PDB entry 1HGB | X-ray diffraction, 2.10 A resolution | chains A and C of the 4 polymer chains in the assembly

[Chain A (and C)]
Name: Hemoglobin (aquo met) (alpha chain)
From: Homo sapiens
Notes: chain C of this document is another copy of the same molecule, construct and numbering; everything in this record applies to it too
UniProt: P69905 (HBA_HUMAN); residue numbers follow UniProt; this construct covers 1-141
Chain sequence (141 residues; row label = number of the first residue in the row):
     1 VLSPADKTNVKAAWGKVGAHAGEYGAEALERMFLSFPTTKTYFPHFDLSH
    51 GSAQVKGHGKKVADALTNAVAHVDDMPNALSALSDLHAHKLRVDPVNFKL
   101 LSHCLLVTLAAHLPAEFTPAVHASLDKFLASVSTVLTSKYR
Ion coordination: heme Fe near His-87 (its only coordinating residue here)
Small-molecule neighbours: heme (HEM): Met-32, Thr-39, Tyr-42, Phe-43, His-45, Phe-46, His-58, Lys-61, Val-62, Ala-65, Leu-66, Leu-83, Leu-86, His-87, Leu-91, Val-93, Asn-97, Phe-98, Leu-101, Val-132, Leu-136
UniProt features mapped onto this chain:
  - site: Lys-61 (Not glycated)
  - natural variant: Asp-6 (A6D: In J-Toronto; this construct carries the variant), Ala-13 (A13D: In J-Paris 1/J-Aljezur), Glu-27 (A27E: In Shenyang; this construct carries the variant), Lys-61 (K61N: In Zambia; deletion: In Clinic), Asp-64 (A64D: In Pontoise; this construct carries the variant), Asp-75 (D75A: In Lille; D75G: In Chapel Hill; D75N: In G-Pest), Ala-111 (A111D: In Petah Tikva)

[How chain A and chain C interact]
Residue-residue contacts (4; chain A residue first):
  Asp-126(A) / Arg-141(C)  salt bridge
  Lys-127(A) / Arg-141(C)  hydrogen bond (side chain-backbone)
  Arg-141(A) / Asp-126(C)  salt bridge
  Arg-141(A) / Lys-127(C)  hydrogen bond (backbone-side chain)
Also at the interface, not in a pair above, chain A (5 interface residues in all): Ala-123, Ala-130
Also at the interface, not in a pair above, chain C (6 interface residues in all): Val-1, Ala-123, Ala-130

[Summary]
5 residues of chain A and 6 residues of chain C are in contact, with 2 hydrogen bonds and 2 salt bridges.
Polar pairs include Asp-126(A)/Arg-141(C) and Lys-127(A)/Arg-141(C). Bound to chain A: heme.
Both chains are Hemoglobin (aquo met) (alpha chain) (Homo sapiens). Entry 1HGB (High resolution crystal
structures and comparisons of T state deoxyhaemoglobin and two liganded T-state haemoglobins:
t(alpha-oxy)haemoglobin ...) was determined by X-ray diffraction together with 1HGA and 1HGC from the same
study.
